PDB entry 5BMI | X-ray diffraction, 2.50 A resolution | chain A

Chain A:
Name: Immunoglobulin G-binding protein G
From: Streptococcus sp. group G
Reference sequence: P19909 (SPG2_STRSG); residues 3-56 here correspond to UniProt positions 304-357 (UniProt number = residue number + 301)
Sequence (56 residues; each row starts with the number of its first residue):
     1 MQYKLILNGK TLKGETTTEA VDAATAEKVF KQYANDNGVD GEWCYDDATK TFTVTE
Covalently attached groups: compound MTN linked to C44
Construct notes: initiating methionine (1); expression tag (2); engineered mutation C44 (Thr345 in P19909)

Summary:
Covalently linked compound MTN: at C44.
Chain A is Immunoglobulin G-binding protein G (Streptococcus sp. group G); the structure, Nitroxide Spin
Labels in Protein GB1: T44 Mutant, Crystal Form A, was determined by X-ray diffraction, deposited together
with 5BMG and 5BMH.
